Entry 2OEV (X-ray diffraction, 3.30 A resolution); this record covers chain A.

Chain A:
Protein: Programmed cell death 6-interacting protein
Organism: Homo sapiens
Notes: fragment: Bro1-V Domains, residues 1-698
UniProtKB: Q8WUM4 (PDC6I_HUMAN); residue numbers follow UniProt; this construct covers 1-698
Sequence (705 residues; row label = number of the first residue in the row; numbers below 1 keep their minus sign (Gly-6 is residue -6)):
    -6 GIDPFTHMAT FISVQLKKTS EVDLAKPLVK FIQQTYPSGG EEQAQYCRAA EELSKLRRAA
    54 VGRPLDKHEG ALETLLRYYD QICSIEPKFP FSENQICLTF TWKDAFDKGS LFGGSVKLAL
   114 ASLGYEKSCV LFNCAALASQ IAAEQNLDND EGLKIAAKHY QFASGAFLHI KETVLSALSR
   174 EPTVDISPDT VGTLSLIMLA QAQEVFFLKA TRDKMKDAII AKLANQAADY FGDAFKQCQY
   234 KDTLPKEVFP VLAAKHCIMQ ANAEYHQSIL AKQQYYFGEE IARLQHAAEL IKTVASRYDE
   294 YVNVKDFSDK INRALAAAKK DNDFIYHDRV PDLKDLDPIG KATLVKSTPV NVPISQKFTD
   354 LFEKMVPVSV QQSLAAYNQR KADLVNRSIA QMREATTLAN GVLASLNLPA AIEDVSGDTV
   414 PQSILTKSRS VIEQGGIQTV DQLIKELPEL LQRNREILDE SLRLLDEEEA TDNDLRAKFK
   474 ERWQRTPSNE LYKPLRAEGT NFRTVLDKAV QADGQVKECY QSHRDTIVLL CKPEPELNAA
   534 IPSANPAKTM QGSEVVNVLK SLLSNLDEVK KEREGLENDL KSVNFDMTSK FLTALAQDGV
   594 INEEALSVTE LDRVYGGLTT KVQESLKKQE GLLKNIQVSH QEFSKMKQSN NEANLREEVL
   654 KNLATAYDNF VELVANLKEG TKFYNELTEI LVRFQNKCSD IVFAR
Disordered / not traced: -6 to 1
Sequence notes: cloning artifact (-6 to 0); engineered mutation Tyr268 (Lys in Q8WUM4), Tyr269 (Lys in Q8WUM4)
UniProt features mapped onto this chain:
  - modified residue: Ala2 (N-acetylalanine), Lys215 (N6-acetyllysine), Thr479 (Phosphothreonine), Ser481 (Phosphoserine)
  - mutagenesis: Phe199 (F199D: Does not support cytokinesis; loss of normal midbody formation; loss of CHMP4A-, CHMP4B- and CHMP4C-binding in a yeast two-hybrid assay; no effect on localization to the midbody ...), Ile212 (I212D: Does not support cytokinesis; loss of normal midbody formation; loss of CHMP4A-, CHMP4B- and CHMP4C-binding in a yeast two-hybrid assay ...), Leu216 (L216D: Abolishes interaction with CHMP4B and abolishes rescue of PTAP-type L domain-deficient HIV-1 p6), Phe317 (F317A: Diminishes rescue of PTAP-type L domain-deficient HIV-1 p6), Ile318 (I318A: Greatly diminishes rescue of PTAP-type L domain--deficient HIV-1 p6), Tyr319 (Y319A: Greatly diminishes rescue of PTAP-type L domain-deficient HIV-1 p6; Y319F: No effect on rescue of PTAP-type L domain-deficient HIV-1 p6), Phe495 (F495D: Impairs rescue of PTAP-type L domain-deficient HIV-1 p6), Val498 (V498D: Reduces interaction with HIV-1 p6 and EIAV p9; abolishes rescue of PTAP-type L domain-deficient HIV-1 p6), Val509 (V509D: Abolishes interaction with HIV-1 p6; impairs rescue of PTAP-type L domain-deficient HIV-1 p6), Cys512 (C512A: No effect on interaction with HIV-1 p6; impairs rescue of PTAP-type L domain-deficient HIV-1 p6), Phe676 (F676A: Loss of interaction with SDCBP; F676D: Abolishes interaction with HIV-1 p6 and EIAV p9; abolishes rescue of PTAP-type L domain-deficient HIV-1 p6 ...), Leu680 (L680D: Impairs rescue of PTAP-type L domain-deficient HIV-1 p6), 1 further mutagenesis entry in UniProt
From the paper describing this entry:
  - post-translational modification sites: Tyr319 (citing earlier work)
  - contacts within the chain: Thr412-Arg649 (backbone contact), Pro535-Arg649 (backbone contact), Asp407-Arg649 (salt bridge)
  - mutagenesis - F676D: abolished binding to HIV-1 p6
  - mutagenesis - F676D (>1000-fold): abolished binding to EIAV p9
  - mutagenesis - V498D (> 20 fold): decreased binding to HIV-1 p6
  - mutagenesis - V498D (> 20 fold): decreased binding to EIAV p9

Overview:
Curated annotation (UniProt) lists 13 mutagenesis sites. From the paper: F676D abolishes binding to HIV-1 p6;
a modification site at Tyr319.
Chain A is Programmed cell death 6-interacting protein (Homo sapiens); the structure, Crystal structure of
ALIX/AIP1, was determined by X-ray diffraction (same publication as 2OEW and 2OEX).
